PDB entry 9IKZ | electron microscopy, 3.14 A resolution | chains A and G of the 9 polymer chains in the assembly

== Chain A ==
Molecule: RNA-directed RNA polymerase nsp12
Organism: Severe acute respiratory syndrome coronavirus 2
Notes: EC 2.7.7.48, 2.7.7.50
Reference sequence: P0DTD1 (R1AB_SARS2); residues 1-931 here correspond to UniProt positions 4393-5323 (UniProt number = residue number + 4392)
Amino-acid sequence (931 residues; row label = number of the first residue in the row):
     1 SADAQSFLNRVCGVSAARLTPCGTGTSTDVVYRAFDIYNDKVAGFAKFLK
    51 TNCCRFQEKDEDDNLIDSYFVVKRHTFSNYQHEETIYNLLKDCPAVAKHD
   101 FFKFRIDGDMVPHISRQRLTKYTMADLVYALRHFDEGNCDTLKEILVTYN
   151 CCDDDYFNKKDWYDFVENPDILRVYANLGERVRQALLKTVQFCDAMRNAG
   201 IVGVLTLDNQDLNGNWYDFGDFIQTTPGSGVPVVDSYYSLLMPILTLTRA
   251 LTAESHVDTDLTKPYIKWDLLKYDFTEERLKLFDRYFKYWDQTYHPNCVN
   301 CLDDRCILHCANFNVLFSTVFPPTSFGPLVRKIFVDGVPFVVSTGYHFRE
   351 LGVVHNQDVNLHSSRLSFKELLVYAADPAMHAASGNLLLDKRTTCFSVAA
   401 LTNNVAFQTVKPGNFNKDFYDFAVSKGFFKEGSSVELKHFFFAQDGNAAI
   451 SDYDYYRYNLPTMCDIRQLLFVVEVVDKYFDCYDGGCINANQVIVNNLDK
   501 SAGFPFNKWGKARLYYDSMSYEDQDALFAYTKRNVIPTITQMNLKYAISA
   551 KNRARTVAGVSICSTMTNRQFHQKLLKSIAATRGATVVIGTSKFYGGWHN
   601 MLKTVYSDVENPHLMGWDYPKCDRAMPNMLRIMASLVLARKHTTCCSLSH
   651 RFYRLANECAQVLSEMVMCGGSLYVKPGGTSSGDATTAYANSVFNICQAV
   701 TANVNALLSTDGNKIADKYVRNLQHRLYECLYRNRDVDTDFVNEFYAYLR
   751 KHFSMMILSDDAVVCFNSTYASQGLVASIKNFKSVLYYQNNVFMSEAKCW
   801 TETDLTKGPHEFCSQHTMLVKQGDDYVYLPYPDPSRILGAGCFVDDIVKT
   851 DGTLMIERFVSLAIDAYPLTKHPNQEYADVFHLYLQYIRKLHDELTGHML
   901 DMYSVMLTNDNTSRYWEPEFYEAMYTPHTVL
Swiss-Prot annotation at these positions:
  - region: Lys545 to Arg555 (Interaction with RMP Remdesivir), Thr582 to Pro620 (RdRp Palm N-ter)
  - active site: Ser759, Asp760, Asp761
  - binding site (Mn(2+)): Asn209, Asp218
  - binding site (Zn(2+)): His295, Cys301, Cys306, Cys310, Cys487, His642, Cys645, Cys646
Ion coordination: Mg2+: Asn209 (together with GDP); beryllium trifluoride ion: Asp218 (together with GDP); Zn2+: His295, Cys301, Cys306, Cys310
Ligand contacts: GDP (guanosine-5'-diphosphate): Val31, Arg33, Ala34, Phe35, Lys50, Asn52, Cys53, Arg55, Tyr69, Val71, Lys73, Arg116, Leu119, Thr120, Lys121, Tyr122, Thr123, Asp126, Asp208, Asn209, Asp211, Tyr217, Asp218

== Chain G ==
Molecule: Viral protein genome-linked nsp9
Organism: Severe acute respiratory syndrome coronavirus 2
Reference sequence: P0DTD1 (R1AB_SARS2); residues 1-113 here correspond to UniProt positions 4141-4253 (UniProt number = residue number + 4140)
Amino-acid sequence (113 residues; each row starts with the number of its first residue):
     1 NNELSPVALRQMSCAAGTTQTACTDDNALAYYNTTKGGRFVLALLSDLQD
    51 LKWARFPKSDGTGTIYTELEPPCRFVTDTPKGPKVKYLYFIKGLNNLNRG
   101 MVLGSLAATVRLQ
Swiss-Prot annotation at these positions:
  - site: Gln113 (Cleavage)

== Interface between chain A and chain G ==
Pairs across the interface - 24 pairs, chain A then chain G:
  Asp36(A) with Asn2(G), hydrogen bond
  Tyr38(A) with Asn1(G); Asn2(G); Glu3(G), hydrogen bond (backbone-backbone); Pro6(G), hydrophobic
  Asn39(A) with Asn1(G)
  Gly203(A) with Leu4(G)
  Val204(A) with Asn2(G)
  Thr206(A) with Asn2(G)
  Asp221(A) with Asn1(G); Asn2(G); Glu3(G); Leu4(G)
  Ile223(A) with Gly104(G)
  Thr226(A) with Phe75(G)
  Val231(A) with Asn96(G)
  Pro232(A) with Asn96(G)
  Asp291(A) with Asn95(G); Asn96(G), hydrogen bond (side chain-backbone)
  Tyr728(A) with Asn2(G), hydrogen bond
  Arg733(A) with Asn2(G); Glu3(G), hydrogen bond (side chain-backbone); Leu97(G)
  Arg735(A) with Asn95(G)
Interface residues without a listed pair, chain A (22 interface residues in all): Ile37, Asp40, Val202, Thr225, Ser229, Val233, Tyr289
Interface residues without a listed pair, chain G (14 interface residues in all): Ser5, Arg99, Gly100, Leu103

== Summary ==
Chain A and chain G form an interface of 22 and 14 residues respectively, with 5 hydrogen bonds. Among the
polar pairs are Asp36(A)-Asn2(G), Asp291(A)-Asn96(G) and Tyr728(A)-Asn2(G). Chain A binds GDP.
Chain A is RNA-directed RNA polymerase nsp12 and chain G is Viral protein genome-linked nsp9, both from Severe
acute respiratory syndrome coronavirus 2; the structure, SARS-CoV-2 E-RTC bound to pRNA-nsp9 and GDP-BeF3-,
was determined by electron microscopy.
